Entry 6V6F (X-ray diffraction, 2.54 A resolution); this record covers chains B and C.

== Chain B ==
Name: Neurofibromin
From: Homo sapiens
UniProtKB: P21359 (NF1_HUMAN), isoform P21359-2; residues 1203-1530 here = UniProt positions 1203-1530
Chain sequence (329 residues; numbered 1202 to 1530; the number before each row is that of its first residue):
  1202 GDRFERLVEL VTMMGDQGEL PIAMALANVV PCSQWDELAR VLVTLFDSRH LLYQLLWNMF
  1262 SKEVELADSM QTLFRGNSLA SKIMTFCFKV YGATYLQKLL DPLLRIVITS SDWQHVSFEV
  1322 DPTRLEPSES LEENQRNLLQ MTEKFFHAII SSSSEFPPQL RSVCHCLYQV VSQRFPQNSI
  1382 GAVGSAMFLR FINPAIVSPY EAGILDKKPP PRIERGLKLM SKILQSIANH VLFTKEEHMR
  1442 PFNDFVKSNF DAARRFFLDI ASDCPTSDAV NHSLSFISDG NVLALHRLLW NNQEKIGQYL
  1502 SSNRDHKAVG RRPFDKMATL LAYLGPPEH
Not modelled in the structure: 1202-1204, 1465-1476, 1502-1512, 1529-1530
Differences from the reference sequence: expression tag (1202)
Curated features (UniProtKB/Swiss-Prot):
  - site: Arg-1276 (Arginine finger)
  - natural variant: Arg-1204 (R1204G: In NF1; R1204W: In NF1), Leu-1243 (L1243P: In NF1), Arg-1250 (R1250P: In NF1), Arg-1276 (R1276G: In NF1; R1276P: In NF1; R1276Q: In NF1 and mismatch repair deficient cancer cells), Asn-1444 (K1444N: In NF1; this construct carries the variant)
Metal / ion sites: Zn2+: His-1431, Asp-1452 (shared with 2 residues of chain A)
What the authors report for this chain:
  - mutagenesis - R1276A, K1283A, R1391A: unchanged binding to GTPase KRas (chain C)
  - catalytic residues: Arg-1276 (citing earlier work)
  - disease-associated variants - L1208W, L1211R, L1490P, G1498E: decreased stability (proposed by the authors, not directly observed)
  - disease-associated variants - M1215DEL: abolished binding to Sprouty-related, EVH1 domain-containing protein 1 (citing earlier work)
  - specificity-determining residues: Gly-1216 to Gly-1219 (by similarity / conservation)

== Chain C ==
Name: GTPase KRas
From: Homo sapiens
UniProtKB: P01116 (RASK_HUMAN), isoform P01116-2; residue numbers follow UniProt; this construct covers 1-169
Chain sequence (170 residues; each row starts with the number of its first residue; numbering starts at 0):
     0 GMTEYKLVVV GAGGVGKSAL TIQLIQNHFV DEYDPTIEDS YRKQVVIDGE TCLLDILDTA
    60 GLEEYSAMRD QYMRTGEGFL CVFAINNTKS FEDIHHYREQ IKRVKDSEDV PMVLVGNKCD
   120 LPSRTVDTKQ AQDLARSYGI PFIETSAKTR QGVDDAFYTL VREIRKHKEK
Not modelled in the structure: 0, 169
Differences from the reference sequence: expression tag (0); engineered mutation Leu-61 (Gln in P01116)
Curated features (UniProtKB/Swiss-Prot):
  - motif: Tyr-32 to Tyr-40 (Effector region)
  - binding site (GTP): Gly-10 to Ala-18, Val-29 to Thr-35, Ala-59, Gly-60, Asn-116 to Asp-119
  - modified residue: Met-1 (N-acetylmethionine), Thr-2 (N-acetylthreonine), Lys-104 (N6-acetyllysine)
  - glycosylation: Thr-35 (Microbial infection: O-linked (Glc) threonine)
  - natural variant: Lys-5 (K5E: In NS3; K5N: In GASC), Gly-10 (G10GG: In AML), Gly-12 (G12A: In colorectal cancer samples; G12C: In lung carcinoma; G12D: In GASC, JMML and SFM; G12R: In lung cancer and bladder cancer; G12S: In GASC and JMML; G12V: In GASC), Gly-13 (G13D: In GASC, JMML and OES; G13R: In pylocytic astrocytoma), Val-14 (V14I: In NS3), Leu-19 (L19F: In OES), Gln-22 (Q22E: In CFC2; Q22R: In NS3), Pro-34 (P34L: In NS3; P34Q: In NS3; P34R: In CFC2), Ile-36 (I36M: In NS3), Thr-58 (T58I: In NS3), Ala-59 (A59T: In GASC), Gly-60 (G60R: In CFC2; G60S: In NS3), 7 further natural variant entries in UniProt
  - mutagenesis: Asp-38 (D38A: Decreased interaction with MAPKAP1/SIN1), Tyr-40 (Y40A: Decreased interaction with MAPKAP1/SIN1)
Metal / ion sites: Mg2+: Ser-17, Thr-35 (together with GMP-PNP)
Residues lining bound ligands: GMP-PNP (GNP; phosphoaminophosphonic acid-guanylate ester): Ala-11, Gly-12, Gly-13, Val-14, Gly-15, Lys-16, Ser-17, Ala-18, Phe-28, Val-29, Asp-30, Glu-31, Tyr-32, Asp-33, Pro-34, Thr-35, Thr-58, Ala-59, Gly-60, Leu-61, Asn-116, Lys-117, Asp-119, Leu-120, Ser-145, Ala-146, Lys-147

== How chain B and chain C interact ==
Residue-residue contacts (42):
  Cys-1233(B) / Lys-88(C)
  Asp-1237(B) / Glu-62(C)
  Gln-1272(B) / Tyr-32(C)
  Arg-1276(B) / Tyr-32(C)
  Arg-1276(B) / Pro-34(C)
  Arg-1276(B) / Leu-61(C)
  Asn-1278(B) / Gly-12(C)
  Asn-1278(B) / Gly-60(C)  hydrogen bond (side chain-backbone)
  Asn-1278(B) / Leu-61(C)
  Asn-1278(B) / Glu-62(C)  hydrogen bond (side chain-backbone)
  Asn-1278(B) / Glu-63(C)
  Lys-1283(B) / Glu-62(C)  salt bridge
  Thr-1286(B) / Glu-63(C)  hydrogen bond
  Thr-1324(B) / Arg-41(C)
  Arg-1325(B) / Ser-39(C)  hydrogen bond
  Arg-1325(B) / Asp-54(C)  salt bridge
  Phe-1389(B) / Tyr-64(C)
  Leu-1390(B) / Pro-34(C)  hydrophobic
  Leu-1390(B) / Leu-61(C)  hydrophobic
  Leu-1390(B) / Tyr-64(C)  hydrogen bond (backbone-side chain)
  Arg-1391(B) / Leu-61(C)
  Arg-1391(B) / Glu-63(C)  salt bridge
  Asn-1394(B) / Tyr-64(C)
  Pro-1395(B) / Glu-63(C)
  Pro-1395(B) / Tyr-64(C)
  Val-1398(B) / Met-67(C)  hydrophobic
  Ser-1399(B) / Ala-66(C)
  Glu-1402(B) / Ala-66(C)
  Lys-1419(B) / Glu-37(C)  salt bridge
  Lys-1419(B) / Gln-70(C)
  Ser-1422(B) / Ile-36(C)
  Lys-1423(B) / Glu-37(C)  hydrogen bond (side chain-backbone)
  Lys-1423(B) / Asp-38(C)  salt bridge
  Asn-1430(B) / Asp-33(C)
  Lys-1436(B) / Ser-17(C)
  Lys-1436(B) / Gln-25(C)  hydrogen bond (backbone-side chain)
  Lys-1436(B) / Asp-33(C)  salt bridge
  Lys-1436(B) / Thr-35(C)
  Lys-1436(B) / Asp-38(C)  salt bridge
  Lys-1436(B) / Tyr-40(C)
  Glu-1437(B) / Asp-38(C)
  Glu-1437(B) / Ser-39(C)  hydrogen bond (side chain-backbone)
Also at the interface, not in a pair above, chain B (30 interface residues in all): Ser-1234, Thr-1273, Gly-1277, Asp-1322, Glu-1415, Gln-1426, His-1439
Also at the interface, not in a pair above, chain C (24 interface residues in all): Ile-21
The authors on this interface:
  - pairs named by the authors: Leu-1390(B)/Leu-61(C) (hydrophobic contact), Lys-1419(B)/Glu-37(C) (salt bridge), Lys-1423(B)/Asp-38(C)
  - hot spots on chain B (mutagenesis) - K1436A (20-fold): decreased binding to GTPase KRas (chain C)
  - hot spots on chain B (mutagenesis) - K1436E: abolished binding to GTPase KRas (chain C)
  - hot spots on chain C (mutagenesis) - Y32A (Kd 11.9 uM), Y40A (40-fold), R41A (Kd 6.9 uM), E63A (40-fold): decreased binding to Neurofibromin (chain B)
  - hot spots on chain C (mutagenesis) - Y64A: abolished binding to Neurofibromin (chain B)

== In short ==
30 residues of chain B and 24 residues of chain C are in contact, with 8 hydrogen bonds and 7 salt bridges.
Polar contacts include Lys-1283(B)/Glu-62(C), Arg-1325(B)/Asp-54(C) and Arg-1391(B)/Glu-63(C). The authors
report a hydrophobic contact between Leu-1390(B) and Leu-61(C); a salt bridge between Lys-1419(B) and
Glu-37(C); a contact between Lys-1423(B) and Asp-38(C). From the paper: the catalytic residue Arg-1276(B);
L1208W, L1211R and L1490P of chain B, among others, reduce stability; 15 substitutions were tested in all.
Chain B is Neurofibromin and chain C is GTPase KRas, both from Homo sapiens; the structure, Crystal structure
of Q61L KRAS(GMPPNP)-NF1(GRD)-SPRED1(EVH1) complex, was determined by X-ray diffraction (same publication as
6V65).
